6NBD - chains A and D of the 4 polymer chains in the assembly; structure by electron microscopy, 3.20 A resolution.

[Chain A]
Protein: Hemoglobin subunit alpha
From: Homo sapiens
UniProtKB: P69905 (HBA_HUMAN); residues 1-140 here correspond to UniProt positions 2-141 (UniProt number = residue number + 1)
Chain sequence (140 residues; each row starts with the number of its first residue):
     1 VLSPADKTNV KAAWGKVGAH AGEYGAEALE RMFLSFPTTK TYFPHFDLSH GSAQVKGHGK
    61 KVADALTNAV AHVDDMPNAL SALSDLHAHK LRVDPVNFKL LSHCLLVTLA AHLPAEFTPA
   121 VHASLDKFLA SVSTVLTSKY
Swiss-Prot annotation at these positions:
  - binding site (O2): H58
  - binding site (heme b): H87
  - site: T8, N9 (Microbial infection: Cleavage), K11 (Not glycated), A13, W14 (Microbial infection: Cleavage), Y24, G25 (Microbial infection: Cleavage), L29, E30 (Microbial infection: Cleavage), H45, F46 (Microbial infection: Cleavage), D47, L48 (Microbial infection: Cleavage), S52, A53 (Microbial infection: Cleavage), V55, K56 (Microbial infection: Cleavage), K56 (Not glycated), G59, K60 (Microbial infection: Cleavage), K60 (Not glycated), K90 (Not glycated), L91, R92 (Microbial infection: Cleavage), K99 (Not glycated), L106, V107 (Microbial infection: Cleavage), T108, L109 (Microbial infection: Cleavage), V121, H122 (Microbial infection: Cleavage), S133, T134 (Microbial infection: Cleavage)
  - modified residue: S3 (Phosphoserine), K7 (N6-succinyllysine), T8 (Phosphothreonine), K11 (N6-succinyllysine), K16 (N6-acetyllysine), Y24 (Phosphotyrosine), S35 (Phosphoserine), K40 (N6-succinyllysine), S49 (Phosphoserine), S102 (Phosphoserine), T108 (Phosphothreonine), S124 (Phosphoserine), S131 (Phosphoserine), T134 (Phosphothreonine), T137 (Phosphothreonine), S138 (Phosphoserine)
  - glycosylation (N-linked (Glc) (glycation) lysine): K7, K16, K40, K61
Bound ions: heme Fe near H87 (its only coordinating residue here)
Small-molecule neighbours: heme (HEM): M32, T39, Y42, F43, H45, F46, H58, K61, V62, A65, L66, L83, L86, H87, L91, V93, N97, F98, L101, V132, S133, L136

[Chain D]
Protein: Hemoglobin subunit beta
From: Homo sapiens
UniProtKB: P68871 (HBB_HUMAN); residues 1-143 here correspond to UniProt positions 2-144 (UniProt number = residue number + 1)
Chain sequence (143 residues; numbered 1 to 143; the number before each row is that of its first residue):
     1 VHLTPEEKSA VTALWGKVNV DEVGGEALGR LLVVYPWTQR FFESFGDLST PDAVMGNPKV
    61 KAHGKKVLGA FSDGLAHLDN LKGTFATLSE LHCDKLHVDP ENFRLLGNVL VCVLAHHFGK
   121 EFTPPVQAAY QKVVAGVANA LAH
Swiss-Prot annotation at these positions:
  - binding site ((2R)-2,3-bisphosphoglycerate): V1, H2, K82, H143
  - binding site (heme b): H63, H92
  - site: E7, K8 (Microbial infection: Cleavage), G25, E26 (Microbial infection: Cleavage), G29, R30 (Microbial infection: Cleavage), Y35, P36 (Microbial infection: Cleavage), W37, T38 (Microbial infection: Cleavage), F45, G46 (Microbial infection: Cleavage), D52, A53 (Microbial infection: Cleavage), G56, N57 (Microbial infection: Cleavage), K59 (Not glycated), F71, S72 (Microbial infection: Cleavage), G74, L75 (Microbial infection: Cleavage), K82 (Not glycated), T84, F85 (Microbial infection: Cleavage), H92, C93 (Microbial infection: Cleavage), K95 (Not glycated), R104, L105 (Microbial infection: Cleavage), L110, V111 (Microbial infection: Cleavage), G119, K120 (Microbial infection: Cleavage), F122, T123 (Microbial infection: Cleavage), A128, A129 (Microbial infection: Cleavage) and 1 more in UniProt
  - modified residue: V1 (N-acetylvaline), S9 (Phosphoserine), T12 (Phosphothreonine), S44 (Phosphoserine), T50 (Phosphothreonine), K59 (N6-acetyllysine), K82 (N6-acetyllysine), T87 (Phosphothreonine), C93 (S-nitrosocysteine)
  - glycosylation: V1 (N-linked (Glc) (glycation) valine), K8 (N-linked (Glc) (glycation) lysine), K17 (N-linked (Glc) (glycation) lysine), K66 (N-linked (Glc) (glycation) lysine), K120 (N-linked (Glc) (glycation) lysine)
Bound ions: heme Fe near H92 (its only coordinating residue here)
Small-molecule neighbours: heme (HEM): L31, T38, F41, F42, F45, H63, K66, V67, A70, F71, L88, L91, H92, L96, V98, N102, F103, L106, V137, L141

[Interface between chain A and chain D]
Pairs across the interface (16; chain A residue first):
  T38(A) with H97(D)
  T41(A) with R40(D); H97(D)
  Y42(A) with R40(D)
  L91(A) with R40(D)
  R92(A) with W37(D); Q39(D), hydrogen bond; R40(D); E43(D), salt bridge
  V93(A) with W37(D)
  D94(A) with W37(D), hydrogen bond; D99(D); N102(D), hydrogen bond
  P95(A) with W37(D)
  V96(A) with D99(D)
  Y140(A) with W37(D)
Other interface residues (no listed pair), chain A (11 interface residues in all): N97
Other interface residues (no listed pair), chain D (9 interface residues in all): P36, E101

[In short]
11 residues of chain A and 9 residues of chain D are in contact; the contacts include 3 hydrogen bonds and 1
salt bridge. Among the polar pairs are R92(A)-E43(D), R92(A)-Q39(D) and D94(A)-W37(D). Ligands of chain A:
heme. Bound to chain D: heme.
Here chain A is Hemoglobin subunit alpha and chain D is Hemoglobin subunit beta, both from Homo sapiens. Entry
6NBD (Human methemoglobin state 2) was determined by electron microscopy together with 6NBB and 6NBC from the
same study.
